PDB entry 7G9C | X-ray diffraction, 2.69 A resolution | chains A and B

[Chain A]
Name: Transforming protein RhoA
Organism: Homo sapiens
Notes: EC 3.6.5.2
Reference sequence: P61586 (RHOA_HUMAN); numbering as in UniProt (aligned over 1-184)
Chain sequence (185 residues; numbered 0 to 184; the number before each row is that of its first residue; numbering starts at 0):
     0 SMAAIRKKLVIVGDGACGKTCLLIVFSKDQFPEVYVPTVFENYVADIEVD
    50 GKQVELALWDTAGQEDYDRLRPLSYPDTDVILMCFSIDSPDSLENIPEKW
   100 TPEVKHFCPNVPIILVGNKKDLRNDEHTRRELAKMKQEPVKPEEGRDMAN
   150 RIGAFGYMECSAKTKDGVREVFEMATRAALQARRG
Not modelled in the structure: 0-2, 182-184
Sequence notes: expression tag (0)
Swiss-Prot annotation at these positions:
  - region: Ala61 to Asp78 (Switch II region)
  - motif: Tyr34 to Tyr42 (Effector region)
  - binding site (GTP): Gly12 to Thr19, Phe30 to Thr37, Asp59 to Gln63, Asn117 to Asp120, Ser160 to Lys162
  - modified residue: Tyr34 (Microbial infection: O-AMP-tyrosine), Thr37 (Microbial infection: O-AMP-threonine), Asn41 (Microbial infection: ADP-ribosylasparagine), Gln63 (5-glutamyl serotonin)
  - glycosylation: Tyr34 (Microbial infection: O-linked (GlcNAc) tyrosine), Thr37 (Microbial infection: O-alpha-linked (GlcNAc) threonine)
  - cross-link: Lys135 (Glycyl lysine isopeptide (Lys-Gly) (interchain with G-Cter in ubiquitin))

[Chain B]
Name: Rho guanine nucleotide exchange factor 2
Organism: Homo sapiens
Reference sequence: Q92974 (ARHG2_HUMAN); numbering as in UniProt (aligned over 206-448)
Chain sequence (245 residues; numbered 204 to 448; the number before each row is that of its first residue):
   204 SMEMDEKDFAADSWSLAVDSSFLQQHKKEVMKQQDVIYELIQTELHHVRT
   254 LKIMTRLFRTGMLEELHLEPGVVQGLFPCVDELSDIHTRFLSQLLERRRQ
   304 ALCPGSTRNFVIHRLGDLLISQFSGPSAEQMCKTYSEFCSRHSKALKLYK
   354 ELYARDKRFQQFIRKVTRPAVLKRHGVQECILLVTQRITKYPLLISRILQ
   404 HSHGIEEERQDLTTALGLVKELLSNVDEGIYQLEKGARLQEIYNR
Not modelled in the structure: 439-448
Sequence notes: expression tag (204-205)
Covalently attached groups: N-[2-(methanesulfonyl)phenyl]acetamide (ZFI) linked to Cys306, Cys335
Ligand contacts:
  - ZFI (N-[2-(methanesulfonyl)phenyl]acetamide), molecule 1: Asp222, Ser224, Phe225, Gln228, Pro307, Ser309, Asn312
  - ZFI, molecule 2: Glu332, Lys336, Ser339, Asn428, Val429
Swiss-Prot annotation at these positions:
  - modified residue: Lys353 (N6-acetyllysine)

[Interface between chain A and chain B]
Contacting residue pairs - 63 pairs, chain A then chain B:
  Arg5(A) - Lys376(B)  hydrogen bond (side chain-backbone)
  Arg5(A) - Glu382(B)  salt bridge
  Lys7(A) - Leu385(B)
  Lys27(A) - Asp215(B)  salt bridge
  Val33(A) - Ser216(B)
  Val33(A) - Ser218(B)
  Val33(A) - Leu219(B)  hydrophobic
  Tyr34(A) - Asp215(B)
  Tyr34(A) - Ser216(B)
  Tyr34(A) - Asp238(B)
  Tyr34(A) - Val239(B)
  Tyr34(A) - Glu242(B)  hydrogen bond
  Tyr34(A) - Arg400(B)
  Val35(A) - Arg400(B)  hydrogen bond (backbone-side chain)
  Pro36(A) - Glu242(B)
  Pro36(A) - Arg400(B)
  Thr37(A) - Val239(B)
  Thr37(A) - Glu242(B)  hydrogen bond (backbone-side chain)
  Thr37(A) - Leu396(B)
  Thr37(A) - Leu397(B)
  Thr37(A) - Arg400(B)  hydrogen bond
  Val38(A) - Glu242(B)  hydrogen bond (backbone-side chain)
  Val38(A) - Thr246(B)
  Val38(A) - Lys393(B)
  Phe39(A) - Lys393(B)  hydrogen bond (backbone-side chain)
  Glu40(A) - Thr246(B)
  Glu40(A) - His249(B)  salt bridge
  Asn41(A) - Arg377(B)  hydrogen bond (side chain-backbone)
  Asn41(A) - Leu386(B)
  Tyr42(A) - Arg377(B)
  Val43(A) - Lys376(B)
  Val43(A) - Arg377(B)
  Asp45(A) - Lys376(B)  salt bridge
  Glu54(A) - Lys376(B)  salt bridge
  Trp58(A) - Glu382(B)
  Trp58(A) - Leu385(B)  hydrophobic
  Trp58(A) - Gln389(B)
  Asp59(A) - Gln389(B)  hydrogen bond (backbone-side chain)
  Ala61(A) - Leu396(B)
  Gly62(A) - Thr392(B)
  Gly62(A) - Leu396(B)
  Gln63(A) - Gln389(B)
  Gln63(A) - Thr392(B)
  Tyr66(A) - Leu426(B)  hydrophobic
  Tyr66(A) - Ser427(B)
  Tyr66(A) - Asp430(B)
  Asp67(A) - Asp430(B)
  Arg68(A) - Asp430(B)  hydrogen bond (side chain-backbone)
  Arg68(A) - Glu431(B)
  Arg68(A) - Ile433(B)
  Leu69(A) - Cys342(B)  hydrophobic
  Leu69(A) - Ile391(B)  hydrophobic
  Leu69(A) - Thr392(B)
  Leu69(A) - Asp430(B)
  Leu69(A) - Ile433(B)  hydrophobic
  Leu72(A) - Cys342(B)
  Leu72(A) - His345(B)
  Leu72(A) - Leu385(B)
  Leu72(A) - Gln435(B)
  Ser73(A) - Leu385(B)
  Ser73(A) - Gln389(B)  hydrogen bond
  Asp76(A) - Lys353(B)  salt bridge
  Asp76(A) - Gln381(B)
Other interface residues (no listed pair), chain A (29 interface residues in all): Pro75
Other interface residues (no listed pair), chain B (35 interface residues in all): Ser346, Leu349, Thr388, Lys423

[In short]
29 residues of chain A face 35 of chain B across their interface; the contacts include 11 hydrogen bonds and 6
salt bridges. Polar contacts include Arg5(A)-Glu382(B), Lys27(A)-Asp215(B) and Glu40(A)-His249(B). Covalently
linked compound ZFI: at Cys306(B) and Cys335(B).
Chain A is Transforming protein RhoA and chain B is Rho guanine nucleotide exchange factor 2, both from Homo
sapiens; the structure, ARHGEF2 PanDDA analysis group deposition -- ARHGEF2 and RhoA in complex with
PCM-0102141-001, was determined by X-ray diffraction.
